PDB entry 7OYG | electron microscopy, 5.50 A resolution (low resolution: residue-level contacts below are approximate; hydrogen-bond / salt-bridge calls are withheld) | chains A and B of the 10 polymer chains in the assembly

Chain A:
Name: SARS-CoV-2 RNA-dependent RNA polymerase (nsp12)
From: Severe acute respiratory syndrome coronavirus 2
Notes: EC 3.4.19.12, 3.4.22.-, 3.4.22.69, 2.7.7.48, 3.6.4.12, 3.6.4.13, 3.1.13.-, 3.1.-.-, 2.1.1.-
UniProt: P0DTD1 (R1AB_SARS2); residues 1-932 here correspond to UniProt positions 4393-5324 (UniProt number = residue number + 4392)
Chain sequence (935 residues; numbered -2 to 932; the number before each row is that of its first residue; numbers below 1 keep their minus sign (Ser-2 is residue -2)):
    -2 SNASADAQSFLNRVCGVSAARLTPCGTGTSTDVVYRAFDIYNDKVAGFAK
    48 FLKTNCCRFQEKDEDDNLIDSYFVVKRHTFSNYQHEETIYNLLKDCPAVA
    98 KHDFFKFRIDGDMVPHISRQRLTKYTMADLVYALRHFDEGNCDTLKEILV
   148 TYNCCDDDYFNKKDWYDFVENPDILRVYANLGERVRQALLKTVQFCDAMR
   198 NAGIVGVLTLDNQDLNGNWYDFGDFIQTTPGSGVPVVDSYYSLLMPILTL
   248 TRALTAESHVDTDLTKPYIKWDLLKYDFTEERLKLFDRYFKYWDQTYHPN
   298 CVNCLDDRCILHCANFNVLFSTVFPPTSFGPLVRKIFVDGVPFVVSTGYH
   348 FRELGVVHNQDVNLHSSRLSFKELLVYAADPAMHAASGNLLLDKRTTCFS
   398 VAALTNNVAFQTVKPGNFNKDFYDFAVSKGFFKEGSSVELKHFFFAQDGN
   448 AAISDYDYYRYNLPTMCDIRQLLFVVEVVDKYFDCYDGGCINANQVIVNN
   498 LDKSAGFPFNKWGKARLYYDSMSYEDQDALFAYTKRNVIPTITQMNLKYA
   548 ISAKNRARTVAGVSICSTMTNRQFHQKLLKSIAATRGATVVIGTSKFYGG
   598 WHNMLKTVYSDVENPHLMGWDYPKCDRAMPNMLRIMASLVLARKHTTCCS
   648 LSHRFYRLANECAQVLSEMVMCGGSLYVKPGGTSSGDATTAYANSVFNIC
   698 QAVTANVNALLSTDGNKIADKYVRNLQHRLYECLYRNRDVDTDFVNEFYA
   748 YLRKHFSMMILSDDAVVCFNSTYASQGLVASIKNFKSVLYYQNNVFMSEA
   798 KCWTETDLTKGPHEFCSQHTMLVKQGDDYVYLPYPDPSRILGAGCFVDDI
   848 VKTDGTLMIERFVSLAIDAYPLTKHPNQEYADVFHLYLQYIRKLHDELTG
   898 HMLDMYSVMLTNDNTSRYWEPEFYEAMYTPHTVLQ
Disordered / not traced: -2 to 30, 51-117, 362-366, 897-909, 930-932
Construct notes: expression tag (-2 to 0)
Curated features (UniProtKB/Swiss-Prot):
  - region: Lys545 to Arg555 (Interaction with RMP Remdesivir), Thr582 to Pro620 (RdRp Palm N-ter)
  - active site: Ser759, Asp760, Asp761
  - binding site (Mn(2+)): Asn209, Asp218
  - binding site (Zn(2+)): His295, Cys301, Cys306, Cys310, Cys487, His642, Cys645, Cys646
  - site: Gln932 (Cleavage)

Chain B:
Name: SARS-CoV-2 nsp8
From: Severe acute respiratory syndrome coronavirus 2
Notes: EC 3.4.19.12, 3.4.22.-, 3.4.22.69, 2.7.7.48, 3.6.4.12, 3.6.4.13, 3.1.13.-, 3.1.-.-, 2.1.1.-
UniProt: P0DTD1 (R1AB_SARS2); residues 1-198 here correspond to UniProt positions 3943-4140 (UniProt number = residue number + 3942)
Chain sequence (201 residues; each row starts with the number of its first residue; numbers below 1 keep their minus sign (Ser-2 is residue -2)):
    -2 SNAAIASEFSSLPSYAAFATAQEAYEQAVANGDSEVVLKKLKKSLNVAKS
    48 EFDRDAAMQRKLEKMADQAMTQMYKQARSEDKRAKVTSAMQTMLFTMLRK
    98 LDNDALNNIINNARDGCVPLNIIPLTTAAKLMVVIPDYNTYKNTCDGTTF
   148 TYASALWEIQQVVDADSKIVQLSEISMDNSPNLAWPLIVTALRANSAVKL
   198 Q
Disordered / not traced: -2 to 110, 192-198
Construct notes: expression tag (-2 to 0)
Curated features (UniProtKB/Swiss-Prot):
  - site: Gln198 (Cleavage)

Chain A / chain B interface:
Residue-residue contacts - 54 pairs, chain A then chain B:
  Leu270(A) with Ile119(B); Thr123(B)
  Leu271(A) with Val115(B); Pro116(B); Ile119(B)
  Tyr273(A) with Asp112(B); Cys114(B)
  Thr324(A) with Pro116(B); Ile119(B)
  Ser325(A) with Pro116(B)
  Phe326(A) with Asn118(B)
  Pro328(A) with Pro116(B); Leu117(B)
  Leu329(A) with Val115(B)
  Val330(A) with Cys114(B); Val115(B); Ile120(B)
  Arg331(A) with Asp112(B); Gly113(B); Cys114(B)
  Pro378(A) with Leu117(B)
  Ala379(A) with Leu117(B)
  Ala382(A) with Leu117(B)
  Asn386(A) with Lys127(B)
  Leu387(A) with Pro121(B); Leu122(B); Ala125(B); Lys127(B); Leu128(B); Met129(B); Tyr149(B); Trp154(B)
  Leu388(A) with Met129(B)
  Leu389(A) with Met129(B); Val130(B); Val131(B); Tyr149(B)
  Asp390(A) with Val131(B)
  Lys391(A) with Val131(B); Pro133(B); Thr141(B)
  Arg392(A) with Val131(B)
  Phe396(A) with Asn118(B)
  Val398(A) with Asn118(B); Pro121(B)
  Thr402(A) with Met129(B)
  Asn403(A) with Met129(B)
  Val405(A) with Met129(B); Val131(B); Ile185(B)
  Phe407(A) with Ala162(B); Pro183(B)
  Asn447(A) with Pro183(B)
  Val675(A) with Asn118(B)
Interface residues without a listed pair, chain A (37 interface residues in all): Lys272, Thr344, His355, Ala383, Gly385, Ala399, Ala400, Asn404, Met666
Interface residues without a listed pair, chain B (26 interface residues in all): Val160

Overview:
The interface between chain A and chain B involves 37 residues on one side and 26 on the other. Curated
annotation (UniProt) lists 3 active-site residues, Mn2+-binding residues Asn209(A) and Asp218(A) and 8
Zn2+-binding residues on chain A.
Here chain A is SARS-CoV-2 RNA-dependent RNA polymerase (nsp12) and chain B is SARS-CoV-2 nsp8, both from
Severe acute respiratory syndrome coronavirus 2. Entry 7OYG (Dimeric form of SARS-CoV-2 RNA-dependent RNA
polymerase) was determined by electron microscopy.
